1NJ2 - chain A; structure by X-ray diffraction, 3.11 A resolution.

[Chain A]
Protein: Proline-tRNA Synthetase
Source organism: Methanothermobacter thermautotrophicus
Notes: EC 6.1.1.15; fragment: N terminally His Tagged Enzyme
UniProt: O26708 (SYP_METTH); numbering as in UniProt (aligned over 1-481)
Amino-acid sequence (501 residues; row label = number of the first residue in the row; numbers below 1 keep their minus sign (Met-19 is residue -19)):
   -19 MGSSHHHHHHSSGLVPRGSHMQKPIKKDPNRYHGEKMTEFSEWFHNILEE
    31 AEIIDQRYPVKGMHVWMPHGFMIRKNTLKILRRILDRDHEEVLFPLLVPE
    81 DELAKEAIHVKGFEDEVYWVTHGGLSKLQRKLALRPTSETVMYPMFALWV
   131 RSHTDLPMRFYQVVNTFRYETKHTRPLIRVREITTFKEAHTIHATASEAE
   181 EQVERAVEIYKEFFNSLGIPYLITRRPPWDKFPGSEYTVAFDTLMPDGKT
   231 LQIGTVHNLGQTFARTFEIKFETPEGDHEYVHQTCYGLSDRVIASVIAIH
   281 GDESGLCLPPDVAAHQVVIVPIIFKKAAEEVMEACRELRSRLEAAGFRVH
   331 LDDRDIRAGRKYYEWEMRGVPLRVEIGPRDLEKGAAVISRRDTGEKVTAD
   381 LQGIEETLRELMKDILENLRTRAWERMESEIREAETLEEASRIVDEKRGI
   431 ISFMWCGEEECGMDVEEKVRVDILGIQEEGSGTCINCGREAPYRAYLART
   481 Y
Disordered / not traced: -19 to 18, 85-95
Construct notes: expression tag (-19 to 0)
Bound ions: Zn2+: Cys436, Cys441, Cys464, Cys467; Mg2+ near Asp452 (its only coordinating residue here)
What the authors report for this chain:
  - conformationally variable residues (order/disorder transition): Lys85 to Asp95

[In short]
Cys436, Cys441, Cys464 and Cys467 form the Zn2+ site. The paper reports conformational variability at Lys85.
Chain A is Proline-tRNA Synthetase (Methanothermobacter thermautotrophicus); the structure, Crystal structure
of Prolyl-tRNA Synthetase from Methanothermobacter thermautotrophicus, was determined by X-ray diffraction
(same publication as 1NJ1, 1NJ5, 1NJ6 and 1NJ8).
